PDB entry 8WAM | electron microscopy, 3.23 A resolution | chains A and B

== Chain A (and B) ==
Protein: ABC transporter G family member 25
Source organism: Arabidopsis thaliana
Notes: chain B of this document is another copy of the same molecule, construct and numbering; everything in this record applies to it too
UniProtKB: Q84TH5 (AB25G_ARATH); numbering as in UniProt (aligned over 1-662)
Chain sequence (698 residues; row label = number of the first residue in the row; numbers below 1 keep their minus sign (Met-35 is residue -35)):
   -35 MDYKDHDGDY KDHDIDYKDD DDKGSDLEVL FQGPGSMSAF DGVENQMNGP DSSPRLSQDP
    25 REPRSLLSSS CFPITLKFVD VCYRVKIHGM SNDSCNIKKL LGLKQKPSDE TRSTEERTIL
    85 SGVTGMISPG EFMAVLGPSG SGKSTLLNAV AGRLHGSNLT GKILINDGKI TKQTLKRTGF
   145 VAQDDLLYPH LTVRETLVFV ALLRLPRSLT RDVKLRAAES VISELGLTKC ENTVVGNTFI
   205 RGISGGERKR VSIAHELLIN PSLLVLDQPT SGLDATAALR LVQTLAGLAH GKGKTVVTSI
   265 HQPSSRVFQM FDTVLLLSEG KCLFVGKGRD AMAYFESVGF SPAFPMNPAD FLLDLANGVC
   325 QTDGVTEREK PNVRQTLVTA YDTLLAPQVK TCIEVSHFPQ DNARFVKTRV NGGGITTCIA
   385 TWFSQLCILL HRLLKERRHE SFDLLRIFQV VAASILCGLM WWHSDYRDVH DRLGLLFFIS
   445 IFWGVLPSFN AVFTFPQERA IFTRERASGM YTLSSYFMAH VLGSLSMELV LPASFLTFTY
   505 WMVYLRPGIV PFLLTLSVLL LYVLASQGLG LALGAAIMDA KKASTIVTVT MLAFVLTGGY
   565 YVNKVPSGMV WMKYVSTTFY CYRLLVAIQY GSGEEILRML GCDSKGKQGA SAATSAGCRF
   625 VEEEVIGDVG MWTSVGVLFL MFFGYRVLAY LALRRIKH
Disordered / not traced: -35 to 34, 50-78, 322-336, 359-377, 606-619
Construct notes: initiating methionine (-35); expression tag (-34 to 0); engineered mutation Gln232 (Glu in Q84TH5)
Ion coordination: Mg2+: Ser108, Gln147 (together with ATP)
Ligand contacts:
  - ATP (adenosine-5'-triphosphate), molecule 1: Val49, Arg81, Ile83, Pro102, Ser103, Gly104, Ser105, Gly106, Lys107, Ser108, Thr109, Gln147, Gln232, His265
  - ATP, molecule 2: Thr197, Arg205, Gly206, Ile207, Ser208, Gly209, Gly210, Glu211, Gly236
Curated features (UniProtKB/Swiss-Prot):
  - binding site (ATP): Gly101 to Ser108
  - glycosylation (N-linked (GlcNAc...) asparagine): Asn56, Asn122
Reported in the primary citation:
  - binding site for ATP: Val49, Arg81, Ile83, Gln147, Gln232, His265
  - Mg2+ coordination: Gln232
  - conformationally variable residues: His434, Tyr564, Tyr565

== How chain A and chain B interact ==
Pairs across the interface (86; chain A residue first):
  Arg81(A) - Lys193(B)
  Pro102(A) - Asp238(B)
  Ser103(A) - Gly236(B)
  Ser103(A) - Leu237(B)
  Ser103(A) - Asp238(B)  hydrogen bond
  Thr109(A) - Arg205(B)  hydrogen bond
  Lys193(A) - Arg81(B)
  Phe203(A) - Arg463(B)
  Arg205(A) - Thr109(B)
  Gly210(A) - Ser103(B)
  Arg214(A) - Ser103(B)
  Thr234(A) - Gln266(B)
  Gly236(A) - His265(B)  hydrogen bond (backbone-side chain)
  Leu237(A) - His265(B)
  Leu237(A) - Gln266(B)
  Asp238(A) - Pro102(B)
  Asp238(A) - Ser103(B)  hydrogen bond (side chain-backbone)
  Asp238(A) - His265(B)  salt bridge
  Asp238(A) - Leu317(B)
  Asp238(A) - Asn321(B)
  Ala239(A) - Asp314(B)
  Ala239(A) - Leu317(B)
  Thr240(A) - Asp318(B)
  Thr240(A) - Asn321(B)  hydrogen bond
  His265(A) - Gly236(B)  hydrogen bond (side chain-backbone)
  His265(A) - Leu237(B)
  His265(A) - Asp238(B)  hydrogen bond (side chain-backbone)
  Gln266(A) - Leu237(B)
  Gln266(A) - Ala242(B)
  Gln266(A) - Gln266(B)
  Phe308(A) - Arg270(B)
  Asp314(A) - Ala239(B)
  Leu317(A) - Asp238(B)
  Leu317(A) - Ala239(B)
  Asp318(A) - Thr240(B)
  Asn321(A) - Asp238(B)
  Asn321(A) - Thr240(B)  hydrogen bond
  Gln413(A) - Ile550(B)
  Gln413(A) - Val553(B)
  Leu420(A) - Leu560(B)  hydrophobic
  Leu420(A) - Met573(B)  hydrophobic
  Leu423(A) - Pro570(B)
  Met424(A) - Val566(B)
  Met424(A) - Lys568(B)
  Trp425(A) - Leu560(B)  hydrophobic
  Trp425(A) - Val566(B)
  Asp435(A) - Asn567(B)
  Gly438(A) - Tyr565(B)
  Phe441(A) - Tyr565(B)
  Phe442(A) - Leu556(B)
  Phe442(A) - Leu560(B)  hydrophobic
  Phe442(A) - Tyr565(B)  hydrophobic
  Ile445(A) - Tyr565(B)
  Phe446(A) - Leu556(B)  hydrophobic
  Val449(A) - Thr552(B)
  Phe453(A) - Phe453(B)  hydrophobic
  Phe453(A) - Ser548(B)
  Phe453(A) - Thr552(B)
  Asn454(A) - Lys545(B)
  Phe457(A) - Lys545(B)
  Phe457(A) - Ser548(B)
  Gln461(A) - Lys545(B)
  Lys545(A) - Phe457(B)
  Lys545(A) - Gln461(B)
  Lys546(A) - Asp407(B)
  Thr549(A) - Asn454(B)
  Ile550(A) - Gln413(B)
  Thr552(A) - Val449(B)
  Val553(A) - Gln413(B)
  Leu556(A) - Phe442(B)
  Leu556(A) - Phe446(B)  hydrophobic
  Leu556(A) - Val449(B)  hydrophobic
  Leu560(A) - Leu420(B)  hydrophobic
  Leu560(A) - Trp425(B)  hydrophobic
  Leu560(A) - Phe442(B)  hydrophobic
  Tyr564(A) - Tyr565(B)  hydrophobic
  Tyr565(A) - Phe441(B)
  Tyr565(A) - Phe442(B)  hydrophobic
  Tyr565(A) - Ile445(B)
  Tyr565(A) - Tyr564(B)  hydrophobic
  Tyr565(A) - Tyr565(B)
  Val566(A) - Met424(B)
  Asn567(A) - Asp435(B)
  Lys568(A) - Met424(B)
  Pro570(A) - Leu423(B)
  Met576(A) - Leu420(B)  hydrophobic
Other interface residues (no listed pair), chain A (69 interface residues in all): Ile83, Gly101, Gly104, Glu211, Ala242, Asp407, Ala417, Cys421, His434, Arg463, Ala464, Ser548, Thr554, Ala557, Thr561, Met573
Other interface residues (no listed pair), chain B (75 interface residues in all): Ile83, Gly101, Phe203, Ser208, Glu211, Arg214, Thr234, Glu404, Arg410, Ala417, Cys421, His434, Gly438, Leu450, Val456, Ala464, Ala544, Lys546, Thr549, Thr554, Ala557, Val559, Thr561, Val569, Met576

== Overview ==
The interface between chain A and chain B involves 69 residues on one side and 75 on the other; the contacts
include 8 hydrogen bonds and 1 salt bridge. Polar pairs include Asp238(A)-His265(B), Ser103(A)-Asp238(B) and
Thr109(A)-Arg205(B). The paper reports a binding site for ATP at Val49(A), Arg81(A) and Ile83(A) among others;
Mg2+ coordination by Gln232(A).
Chain A and chain B are both ABC transporter G family member 25 (Arabidopsis thaliana); the structure, Cryo-EM
structure of the ABCG25 E232Q mutant bound to ATP and Magnesium, was determined by electron microscopy,
deposited together with 8WBA, 8WBX and 8WD6.
